7MGM - chains A and B of the 3 polymer chains in the assembly; structure by electron microscopy, 3.10 A resolution.

[Chain A]
Protein: dynein AAA3-WalkerB mutant (E2488Q)
Organism: Saccharomyces cerevisiae
UniProt: A0A7I9C1Z7 (A0A7I9C1Z7_YEASX); numbering as in UniProt (aligned over 1219-4092)
Amino-acid sequence (2875 residues; numbered 1218 to 4092; the number before each row is that of its first residue):
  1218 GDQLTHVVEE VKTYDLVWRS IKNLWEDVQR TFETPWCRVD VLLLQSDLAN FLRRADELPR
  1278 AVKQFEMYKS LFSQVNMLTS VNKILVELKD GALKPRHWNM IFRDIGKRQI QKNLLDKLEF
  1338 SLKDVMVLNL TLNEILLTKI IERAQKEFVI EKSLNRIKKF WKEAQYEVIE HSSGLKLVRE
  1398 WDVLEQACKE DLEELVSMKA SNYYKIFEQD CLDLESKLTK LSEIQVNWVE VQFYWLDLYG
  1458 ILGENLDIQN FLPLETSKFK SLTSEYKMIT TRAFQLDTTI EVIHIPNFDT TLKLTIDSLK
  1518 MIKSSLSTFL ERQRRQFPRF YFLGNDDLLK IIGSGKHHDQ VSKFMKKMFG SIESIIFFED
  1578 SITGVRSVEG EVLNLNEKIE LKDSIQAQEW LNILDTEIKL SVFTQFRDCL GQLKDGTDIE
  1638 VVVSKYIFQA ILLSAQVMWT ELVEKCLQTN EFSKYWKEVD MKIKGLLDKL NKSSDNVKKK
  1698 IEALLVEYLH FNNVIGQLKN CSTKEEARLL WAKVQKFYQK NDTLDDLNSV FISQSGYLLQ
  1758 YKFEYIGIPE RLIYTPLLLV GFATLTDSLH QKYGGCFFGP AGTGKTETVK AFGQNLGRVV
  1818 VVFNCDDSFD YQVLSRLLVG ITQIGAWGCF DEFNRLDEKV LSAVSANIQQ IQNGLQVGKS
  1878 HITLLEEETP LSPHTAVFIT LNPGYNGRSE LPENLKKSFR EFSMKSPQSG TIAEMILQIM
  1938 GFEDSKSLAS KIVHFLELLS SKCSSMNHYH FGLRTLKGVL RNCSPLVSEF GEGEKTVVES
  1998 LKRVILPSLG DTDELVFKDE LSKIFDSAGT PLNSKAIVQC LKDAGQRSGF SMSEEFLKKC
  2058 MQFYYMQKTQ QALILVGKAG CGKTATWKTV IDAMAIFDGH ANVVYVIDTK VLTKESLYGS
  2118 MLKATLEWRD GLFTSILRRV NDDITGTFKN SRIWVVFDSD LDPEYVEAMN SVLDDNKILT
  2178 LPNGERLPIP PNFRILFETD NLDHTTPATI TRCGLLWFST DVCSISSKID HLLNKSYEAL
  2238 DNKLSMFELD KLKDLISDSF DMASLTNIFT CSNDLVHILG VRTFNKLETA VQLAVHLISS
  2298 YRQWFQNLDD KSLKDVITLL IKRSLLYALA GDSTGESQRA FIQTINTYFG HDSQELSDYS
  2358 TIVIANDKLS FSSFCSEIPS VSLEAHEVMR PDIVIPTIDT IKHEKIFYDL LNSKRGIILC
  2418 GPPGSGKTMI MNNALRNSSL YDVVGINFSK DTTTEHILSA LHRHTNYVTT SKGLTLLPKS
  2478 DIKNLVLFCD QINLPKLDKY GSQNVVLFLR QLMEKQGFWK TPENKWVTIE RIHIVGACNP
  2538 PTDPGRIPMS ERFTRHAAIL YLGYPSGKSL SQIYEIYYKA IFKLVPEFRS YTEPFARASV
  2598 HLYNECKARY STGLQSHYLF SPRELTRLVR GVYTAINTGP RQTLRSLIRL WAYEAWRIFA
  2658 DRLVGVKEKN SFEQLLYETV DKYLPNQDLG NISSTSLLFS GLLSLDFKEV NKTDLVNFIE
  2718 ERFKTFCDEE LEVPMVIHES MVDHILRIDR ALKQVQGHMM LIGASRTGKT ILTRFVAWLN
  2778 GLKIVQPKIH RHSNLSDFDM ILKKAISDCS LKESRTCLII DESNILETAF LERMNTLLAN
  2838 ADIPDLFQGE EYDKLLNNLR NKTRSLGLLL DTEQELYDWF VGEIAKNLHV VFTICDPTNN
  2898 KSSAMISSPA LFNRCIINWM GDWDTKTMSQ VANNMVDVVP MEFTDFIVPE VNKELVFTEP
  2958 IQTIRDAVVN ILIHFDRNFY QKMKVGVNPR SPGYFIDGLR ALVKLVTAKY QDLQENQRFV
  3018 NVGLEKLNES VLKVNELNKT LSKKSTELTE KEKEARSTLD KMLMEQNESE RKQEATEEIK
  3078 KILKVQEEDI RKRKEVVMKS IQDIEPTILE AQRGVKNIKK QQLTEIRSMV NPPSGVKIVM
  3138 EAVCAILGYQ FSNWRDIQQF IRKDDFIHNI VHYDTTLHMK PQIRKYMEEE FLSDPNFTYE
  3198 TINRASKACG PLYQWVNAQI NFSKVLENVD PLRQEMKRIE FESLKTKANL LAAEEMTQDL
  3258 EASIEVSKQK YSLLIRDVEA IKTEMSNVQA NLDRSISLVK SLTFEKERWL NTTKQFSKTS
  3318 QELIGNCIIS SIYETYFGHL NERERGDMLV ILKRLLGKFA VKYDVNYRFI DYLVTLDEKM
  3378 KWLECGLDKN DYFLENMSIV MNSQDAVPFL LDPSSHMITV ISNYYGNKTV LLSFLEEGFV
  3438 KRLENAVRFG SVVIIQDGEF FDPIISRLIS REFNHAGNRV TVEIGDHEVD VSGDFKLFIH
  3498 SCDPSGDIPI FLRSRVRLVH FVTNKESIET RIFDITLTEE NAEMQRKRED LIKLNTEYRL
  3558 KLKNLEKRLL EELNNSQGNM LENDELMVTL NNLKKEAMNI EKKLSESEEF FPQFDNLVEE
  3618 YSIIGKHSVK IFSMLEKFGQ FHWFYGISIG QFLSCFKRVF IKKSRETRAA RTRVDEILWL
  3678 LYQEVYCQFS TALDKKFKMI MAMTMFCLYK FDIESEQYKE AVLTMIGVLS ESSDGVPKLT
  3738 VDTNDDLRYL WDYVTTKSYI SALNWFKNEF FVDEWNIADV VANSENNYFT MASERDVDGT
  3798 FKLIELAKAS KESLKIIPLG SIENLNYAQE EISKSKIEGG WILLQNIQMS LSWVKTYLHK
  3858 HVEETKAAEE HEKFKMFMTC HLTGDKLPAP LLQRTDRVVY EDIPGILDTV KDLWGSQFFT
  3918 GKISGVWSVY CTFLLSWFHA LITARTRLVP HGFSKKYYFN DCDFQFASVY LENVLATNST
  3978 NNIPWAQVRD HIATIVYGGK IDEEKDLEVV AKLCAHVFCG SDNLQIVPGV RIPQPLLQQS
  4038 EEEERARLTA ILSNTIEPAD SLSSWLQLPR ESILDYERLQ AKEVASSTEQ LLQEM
Disordered / not traced: 1218-1509, 2025-2029, 2238-2243, 2362-2365, 2467-2469, 2683-2685, 3035-3288, 3574-3581, 3660-3668, 3738-3740, 3862-3867, 3915-3921, 4092
Construct notes: insertion (1218); variant Gln2488 (Glu in A0A7I9C1Z7)
Ion coordination: Mg2+ site 1: Thr1803, Asp1848 (together with ATP); Mg2+ site 2: Thr2081, Glu2195 (together with ATP)
Ligand contacts:
  - ADP (adenosine-5'-diphosphate): Pro2731, Met2732, Val2733, His2735, Met2738, Ala2761, Ser2762, Arg2763, Thr2764, Gly2765, Lys2766, Thr2767, Ile2768, Trp2920, Met2932, Ile2993, Arg2997, Arg3512
  - ATP (adenosine-5'-triphosphate), molecule 1: Leu1769, Ile1770, Thr1772, Pro1797, Ala1798, Gly1799, Thr1800, Gly1801, Lys1802, Thr1803, Glu1804, Asp1848, Glu1849, Asn1899, Ile1929, Leu1970, Arg1971, Lys1974, Arg1978, Asp2171, Asp2172, Ala2205, Arg2209
  - ATP, molecule 2: Phe2047, Ser2048, Phe2053, Lys2075, Ala2076, Gly2077, Cys2078, Gly2079, Lys2080, Thr2081, Ala2082, Glu2195, Val2219, Cys2220, Ser2224, Lys2225, His2228, Leu2229, Glu2285, Arg2507, Glu2511, Arg2549, Arg2552
  - ATP, molecule 3: Ile2390, Val2391, Ile2392, Thr2397, Pro2419, Pro2420, Gly2421, Ser2422, Gly2423, Lys2424, Thr2425, Met2426, Gln2488, Asn2536, Pro2562, Ile2570, Tyr2571, Tyr2574, Pro2619, Arg2620, Thr2623, Asn2910
Reported in the primary citation:
  - mutagenesis - N3475DEL/R3476DEL (1.75-fold): decreased binding to Nuclear distribution protein PAC1 (chain B)

[Chain B]
Protein: Nuclear distribution protein PAC1
Organism: Saccharomyces cerevisiae
UniProt: P39946 (LIS1_YEAST); residues 1-494 here = UniProt positions 1-494
Amino-acid sequence (495 residues; numbered 0 to 494; the number before each row is that of its first residue; numbering starts at 0):
     0 GMTNWQQQLP LTDTQKNELD KSVLRYLNWN YKQTVRHEHA QDYESVRHAI VTLSGFLLQE
    60 SVDRQEFISN NDTSNESMVD IDELLLPKKW NSIVRLQKKI IELEQNTETL VSQIKDLNTQ
   120 VSELAQFKPT TSNGTSAHNV LKWIPRNLPS CLINVESSVT SVKLHPNLPI VFVATDHGKL
   180 YAFDLFNYTI PLASLQSHTK AITSMDVLFT NYTNSSKKNY LVIVTASKDL QIHVFKWVSE
   240 ECKFQQIRSL LGHEHIVSAV KIWQKNNDVH IASCSRDQTV KIWDFHNGWS LKTFQPHSQW
   300 VRSIDVLGDY IISGSHDTTL RLTHWPSGNG LSVGTGHEFP IEKVKFIHFI EDSPEIRFRT
   360 PSTDRYKNWG MQYCVSASRD RTIKIWEIPL PTLMAHRAPI PNPTDSNFRC VLTLKGHLSW
   420 VRDISIRGQY LFSCADDKSV RCWDLNTGQC LHVWEKLHTG FVNCLDLDVD FDSNVTPRQM
   480 MVTGGLDCKS NVFMR
Disordered / not traced: 0-138, 214-215, 351-354, 393-396, 401-404
Construct notes: insertion (0)
Reported in the primary citation:
  - self-association interface (contacts with another copy of this molecule): Phe185, Arg494

[Chain A / chain B interface]
Pairs across the interface (20; chain A residue first):
  Val2935(A) with Gln244(B)
  Glu2939(A) with Arg247(B), salt bridge; Ser248(B), hydrogen bond (backbone-backbone)
  Phe2940(A) with Ser248(B)
  Thr2941(A) with Leu250(B)
  Asp2942(A) with Leu250(B)
  Gln2959(A) with Asn286(B); Trp288(B)
  Arg2962(A) with Ile246(B), hydrogen bond (side chain-backbone)
  Tyr3007(A) with Gln245(B)
  Gln3011(A) with Gln195(B), hydrogen bond (side chain-backbone); Ser196(B), hydrogen bond (side chain-backbone); Thr198(B)
  Gln3014(A) with Thr198(B)
  Arg3015(A) with His176(B); Gln195(B); Thr198(B), hydrogen bond (side chain-backbone); Lys199(B)
  Asn3018(A) with Thr198(B), hydrogen bond (side chain-backbone); Lys199(B)
Interface residues without a listed pair, chain A (14 interface residues in all): Val2936, Pro2937
Interface residues without a listed pair, chain B (15 interface residues in all): Asp175, His232
The authors on this interface:
  - interface residues, chain A: Val2935(A)
  - interface residues, chain B: Ser248(B)

[Overview]
14 residues of chain A and 15 residues of chain B are in contact; the contacts include 6 hydrogen bonds and 1
salt bridge. Among the polar pairs are Glu2939(A)-Arg247(B), Arg2962(A)-Ile246(B) and Gln3011(A)-Gln195(B).
From the paper: N3475DEL/R3476DEL of chain A reduce binding to Nuclear distribution protein PAC1 (chain B);
interface residues Val2935(A) and Ser248(B).
Here chain A is dynein AAA3-WalkerB mutant (E2488Q) and chain B is Nuclear distribution protein PAC1, both
from Saccharomyces cerevisiae. Entry 7MGM (Structure of yeast cytoplasmic dynein with AAA3 Walker B mutation
bound to Lis1) was determined by electron microscopy.
